PDB entry 2IH4 | X-ray diffraction, 2.10 A resolution | chains B and A of the 3 polymer chains in the assembly

Chain B:
Molecule: 10-nt DNA strand
Sequence (10 nucleotides; numbered 1 to 10; the number before each row is that of its first residue):
     1 GTTCGATGTC

Chain A:
Name: Modification methylase TaqI
From: Thermus aquaticus
Notes: EC 2.1.1.72
Reference sequence: P14385 (MTTA_THEAQ); residues 1-421 here = UniProt positions 1-421
Amino-acid sequence (421 residues; each row starts with the number of its first residue):
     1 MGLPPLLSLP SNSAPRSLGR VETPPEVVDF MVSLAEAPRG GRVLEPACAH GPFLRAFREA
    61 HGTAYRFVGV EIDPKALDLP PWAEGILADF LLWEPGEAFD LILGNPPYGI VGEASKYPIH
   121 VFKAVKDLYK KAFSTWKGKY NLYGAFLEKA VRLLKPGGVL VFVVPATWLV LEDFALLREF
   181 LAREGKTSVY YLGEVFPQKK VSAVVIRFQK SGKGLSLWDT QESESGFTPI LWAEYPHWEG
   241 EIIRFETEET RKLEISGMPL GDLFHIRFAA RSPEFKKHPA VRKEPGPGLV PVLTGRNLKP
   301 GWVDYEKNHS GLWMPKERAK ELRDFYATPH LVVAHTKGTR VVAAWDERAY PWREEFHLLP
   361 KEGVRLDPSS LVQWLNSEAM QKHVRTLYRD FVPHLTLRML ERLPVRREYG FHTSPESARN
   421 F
Disordered / not traced: 1-20, 414-421
Curated features (UniProtKB/Swiss-Prot):
  - binding site (S-adenosyl-L-methionine): Thr-23, Glu-45 to Cys-48, Glu-71, Asp-89, Pro-107
  - site (Important for catalytic activity): Asn-105, Pro-106, Tyr-108
  - mutagenesis: Tyr-108 (Y108A/G: Drastically reduces enzymatic activity; KM for both DNA and s-adenosylmethionine is not significantly changed; Y108F/W: Essentially wild-type activity), Phe-196 (F196A: Drastically reduces enzymatic activity; KM for both DNA and s-adenosylmethionine is not significantly changed; F196W: Essentially wild-type activity)
Ligand contacts: NEA (5'-deoxy-5'-[2-(amino)ethylthio]adenosine): Val-21, Ala-47, Ala-49, Val-70, Glu-71, Ile-72, Asp-73, Ala-76, Ala-88, Asp-89, Phe-90, Leu-91, Asn-105, Pro-106, Pro-107, Tyr-129, Phe-146

How chain B and chain A interact:
Pairs across the interface (34):
  DT2(B) / Ile-266(A)  phosphate contact
  DT2(B) / Arg-267(A)  salt bridge to the phosphate
  DT2(B) / Phe-268(A)  hydrogen bond to the phosphate
  DT2(B) / Arg-271(A)  base contact
  DT2(B) / Glu-274(A)  base contact
  DT2(B) / Arg-323(A)  base contact
  DT3(B) / Lys-139(A)  hydrogen bond to the base
  DT3(B) / Asp-173(A)  phosphate contact
  DT3(B) / Phe-268(A)  base contact
  DT3(B) / Arg-271(A)  hydrogen bond to the base
  DT3(B) / Phe-356(A)  phosphate contact
  DT3(B) / Leu-397(A)  phosphate contact
  DC4(B) / Lys-139(A)  hydrogen bond to the sugar
  DC4(B) / Leu-171(A)  phosphate contact
  DC4(B) / Glu-172(A)  hydrogen bond to the phosphate
  DC4(B) / Asp-173(A)  hydrogen bond to the phosphate
  DC4(B) / His-335(A)  base contact
  DG5(B) / Ile-110(A)  sugar contact
  DG5(B) / Lys-116(A)  base contact
  DG5(B) / Thr-167(A)  hydrogen bond to the phosphate
  DG5(B) / Leu-171(A)  phosphate contact
  DG5(B) / His-394(A)  hydrogen bond to the base
  DA6(B) / Val-21(A)  base contact
  DA6(B) / Asn-105(A)  hydrogen bond to the base
  DA6(B) / Pro-106(A)  hydrogen bond to the base
  DA6(B) / Tyr-108(A)  stacking on the base
  DA6(B) / Gly-109(A)  phosphate contact
  DA6(B) / Phe-196(A)  base contact
  DA6(B) / Lys-199(A)  base contact
  DA6(B) / Val-201(A)  sugar contact
  DT7(B) / Lys-199(A)  phosphate contact
  DT7(B) / Lys-200(A)  hydrogen bond to the phosphate
  DG8(B) / Lys-200(A)  hydrogen bond to the base
  DT9(B) / Lys-200(A)  hydrogen bond to the base
Other interface residues (no listed pair), chain B (9 interface residues in all): DG1
Other interface residues (no listed pair), chain A (33 interface residues in all): Pro-107, Tyr-117, Pro-118, Asn-141, Phe-174, Val-392, Pro-393

Overview:
9 residues of chain B face 33 of chain A across their interface, with 13 hydrogen bonds, 1 salt bridge and 1
aromatic stacking contact. Polar pairs include DT3(B)/Lys-139(A), DT3(B)/Arg-271(A) and DG5(B)/His-394(A).
Ligands of chain A: compound NEA.
Here chain B is a 10-nt DNA strand and chain A is Modification methylase TaqI (Thermus aquaticus). Entry 2IH4
(Crystal structure of the adenine-specific DNA methyltransferase M.TaqI complexed with the cofactor analog
AETA and a ...) was determined by X-ray diffraction.
